8FUK - chains H and I of the 11 polymer chains in the assembly; structure by electron microscopy, 3.36 A resolution.

[Chain H]
Molecule: Cas6
Source organism: Vibrio cholerae
UniProt: A0A6I8WFX3 (A0A6I8WFX3_VIBCL); numbering as in UniProt (aligned over 1-199)
Sequence (199 residues; each row starts with the number of its first residue):
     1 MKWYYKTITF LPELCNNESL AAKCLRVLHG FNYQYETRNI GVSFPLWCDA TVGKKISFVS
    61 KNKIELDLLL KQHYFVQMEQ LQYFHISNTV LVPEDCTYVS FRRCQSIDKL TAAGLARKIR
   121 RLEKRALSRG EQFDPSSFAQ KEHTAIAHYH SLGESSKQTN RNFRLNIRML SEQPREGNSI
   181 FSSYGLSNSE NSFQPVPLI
Not modelled in the structure: 1, 199

[Chain I]
Molecule: TniQ
Source organism: Vibrio cholerae
UniProt: A0A6I8WFX7 (A0A6I8WFX7_VIBCL); residues 1-394 here = UniProt positions 1-394
Sequence (394 residues; each row starts with the number of its first residue):
     1 MFLQRPKPYS DESLESFFIR VANKNGYGDV HRFLEATKRF LQDIDHNGYQ TFPTDITRIN
    61 PYSAKNSSSA RTASFLKLAQ LTFNEPPELL GLAINRTNMK YSPSTSAVVR GAEVFPRSLL
   121 RTHSIPCCPL CLRENGYASY LWHFQGYEYC HSHNVPLITT CSCGKEFDYR VSGLKGICCK
   181 CKEPITLTSR ENGHEAACTV SNWLAGHESK PLPNLPKSYR WGLVHWWMGI KDSEFDHFSF
   241 VQFFSNWPRS FHSIIEDEVE FNLEHAVVST SELRLKDLLG RLFFGSIRLP ERNLQHNIIL
   301 GELLCYLENR LWQDKGLIAN LKMNALEATV MLNCSLDQIA SMVEQRILKP NRKSKPNSPL
   361 DVTDYLFHFG DIFCLWLAEF QSDEFNRSFY VSRW
Not modelled in the structure: 1-195, 231-235, 352-360, 392-394

[Chain H / chain I interface]
Residue-residue contacts (14; chain H residue first):
  P12(H) with V267(I), hydrophobic
  L14(H) with V268(I)
  C15(H) with V267(I)
  N16(H) with V268(I), hydrogen bond (backbone-backbone); S269(I); E272(I)
  S19(H) with V268(I), hydrogen bond (side chain-backbone); S269(I)
  L20(H) with V267(I)
  K23(H) with E264(I), salt bridge
  Y74(H) with E264(I)
  Q77(H) with H265(I)
  M78(H) with H265(I)
  Y83(H) with V267(I), hydrophobic
Interface residues without a listed pair, chain H (12 interface residues in all): L81
Interface residues without a listed pair, chain I (8 interface residues in all): F261, A266

[In short]
12 residues of chain H and 8 residues of chain I are in contact; the contacts include 2 hydrogen bonds and 1
salt bridge. Polar contacts include K23(H)-E264(I), S19(H)-V268(I) and N16(H)-V268(I).
Chain H is Cas6 and chain I is TniQ, both from Vibrio cholerae; the structure, V. cholerae TniQ-Cascade
complex with Type III-B crRNA, was determined by electron microscopy.
